8U14 - chains A and J of the 12 polymer chains in the assembly; structure by electron microscopy, 3.90 A resolution.

== Chain A ==
Molecule: Histone H3.1
Source organism: Homo sapiens
UniProtKB: P68431 (H31_HUMAN); residues 0-135 here correspond to UniProt positions 1-136 (UniProt number = residue number + 1)
Amino-acid sequence (140 residues; numbered -4 to 135; the number before each row is that of its first residue; numbers below 1 keep their minus sign (Gly-4 is residue -4)):
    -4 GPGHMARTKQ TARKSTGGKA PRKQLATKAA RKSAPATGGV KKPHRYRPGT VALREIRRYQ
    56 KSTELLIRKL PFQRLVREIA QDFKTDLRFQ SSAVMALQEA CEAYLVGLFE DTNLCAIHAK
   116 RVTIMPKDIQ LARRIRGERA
Disordered / not traced: -4 to 36
Sequence notes: expression tag (-4 to -1)
Swiss-Prot annotation at these positions:
  - modified residue: Arg2 (Asymmetric dimethylarginine), Thr3 (Phosphothreonine), Lys4 (Allysine), Gln5 (5-glutamyl dopamine), Thr6 (Phosphothreonine), Arg8 (Citrulline), Lys9 (N6,N6,N6-trimethyllysine), Ser10 (ADP-ribosylserine), Thr11 (Phosphothreonine), Lys14 (N6-(2-hydroxyisobutyryl)lysine), Arg17 (Asymmetric dimethylarginine), Lys18 (N6-(2-hydroxyisobutyryl)lysine), Lys23 (N6-(2-hydroxyisobutyryl)lysine), Arg26 (Citrulline), Lys27 (N6,N6,N6-trimethyllysine), Ser28 (ADP-ribosylserine), Lys36 (N6,N6,N6-trimethyllysine), Lys37 (N6-methyllysine), Tyr41 (Phosphotyrosine), Lys56 (N6,N6,N6-trimethyllysine) and 8 more in UniProt
  - lipidation: Lys18 (N6-decanoyllysine)

== Chain J ==
Molecule: 147-nt DNA strand
Source organism: Homo sapiens
Sequence (147 nucleotides; numbered -73 to 73; the number before each row is that of its first residue; numbers below 1 keep their minus sign (DA-73 is residue -73)):
   -73 ATCGGATGTA TATATCTGAC ACGTGCCTGG AGACTAGGGA GTAATCCCCT TGGCGGTTAA
   -13 AACGCGGGGG ACAGCGCGTA CGTGCGTTTA AGCGGTGCTA GAGCTGTCTA CGACCAATTG
    47 AGCGGCCTCG GCACCGGGAT TCTCGAT
Disordered / not traced: -73

== Chain A / chain J interface ==
Residue-residue contacts (23):
  His39(A) - DG10(J)  phosphate contact
  Arg40(A) - DG8(J)  base contact
  Arg40(A) - DT9(J)  hydrogen bond to the base
  Arg40(A) - DG10(J)  hydrogen bond to the sugar
  Tyr41(A) - DT9(J)  sugar contact
  Tyr41(A) - DG10(J)  hydrogen bond to the phosphate
  Arg42(A) - DT9(J)  phosphate contact
  Pro43(A) - DG8(J)  phosphate contact
  Pro43(A) - DT9(J)  phosphate contact
  Gly44(A) - DG8(J)  hydrogen bond to the phosphate
  Gly44(A) - DT9(J)  hydrogen bond to the phosphate
  Thr45(A) - DT9(J)  phosphate contact
  Val46(A) - DT9(J)  phosphate contact
  Ala47(A) - DT9(J)  phosphate contact
  Arg63(A) - DA17(J)  hydrogen bond to the phosphate
  Arg63(A) - DG18(J)  salt bridge to the phosphate
  Lys64(A) - DG18(J)  hydrogen bond to the phosphate
  Leu65(A) - DA17(J)  phosphate contact
  Leu65(A) - DG18(J)  hydrogen bond to the phosphate
  Pro66(A) - DA17(J)  phosphate contact
  Arg69(A) - DA17(J)  salt bridge to the phosphate
  Arg83(A) - DA26(J)  sugar contact
  Arg83(A) - DG27(J)  sugar contact
Interface residues without a listed pair, chain J (8 interface residues in all): DT-67

== In short ==
Chain A and chain J form an interface of 15 and 8 residues respectively, with 8 hydrogen bonds and 2 salt
bridges. Polar contacts include Arg40(A)-DT9(J), Arg40(A)-DG10(J) and Tyr41(A)-DG10(J).
Chain A is Histone H3.1 and chain J is a 147-nt DNA strand, both from Homo sapiens; the structure, Cryo-EM
structure of the human nucleosome core particle ubiquitylated at histone H2A lysine 15 in complex ..., was
determined by electron microscopy together with 8SMW, 8SMX, 8SMY, 8SMZ, 8SN0, 8SN1 and 3 further entries from
the same study.
